Entry 6RMV (X-ray diffraction, 1.94 A resolution); this record covers chains A and B of the 3 polymer chains in the assembly.

[Chain A]
Name: Guanine nucleotide-binding protein G(I)/G(S)/G(T) subunit beta-1
Organism: Mus musculus
UniProtKB: P62874 (GBB1_MOUSE); residue numbers follow UniProt; this construct covers 1-340
Amino-acid sequence (340 residues; row label = number of the first residue in the row):
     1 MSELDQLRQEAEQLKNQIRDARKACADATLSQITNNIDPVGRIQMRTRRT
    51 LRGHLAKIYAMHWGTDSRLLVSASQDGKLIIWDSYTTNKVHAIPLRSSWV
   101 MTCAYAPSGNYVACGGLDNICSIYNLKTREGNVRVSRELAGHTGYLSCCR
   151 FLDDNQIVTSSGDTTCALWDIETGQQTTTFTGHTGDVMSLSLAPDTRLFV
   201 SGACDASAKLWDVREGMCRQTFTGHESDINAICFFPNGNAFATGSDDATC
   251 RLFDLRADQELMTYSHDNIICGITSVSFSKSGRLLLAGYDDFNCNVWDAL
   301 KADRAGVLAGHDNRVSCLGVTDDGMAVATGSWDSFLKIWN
Unresolved in the structure: 1-3
Reported in the primary citation:
  - mutagenesis - L55A, K78A, K89A: unchanged signaling in response to TRPM3
  - mutagenesis - I80A: abolished signaling in response to TRPM3
  - mutagenesis - L55A, K78A, K89A, S98T, N119A, T143A, D186A: unchanged signaling with Transient receptor potential cation channel, subfamily M, member 3
  - mutagenesis - I80A: abolished signaling with Transient receptor potential cation channel, subfamily M, member 3
  - mutagenesis - K57A: decreased signaling with Transient receptor potential cation channel, subfamily M, member 3
  - mutagenesis - Y145A: decreased expression

[Chain B]
Name: Guanine nucleotide-binding protein G(I)/G(S)/G(O) subunit gamma-2
Organism: Mus musculus
UniProtKB: P63213 (GBG2_MOUSE); numbering as in UniProt (aligned over 1-71)
Amino-acid sequence (74 residues; numbered -2 to 71; the number before each row is that of its first residue; numbers below 1 keep their minus sign (Gly-2 is residue -2)):
    -2 GSGMASNNTASIAQARKLVEQLKMEANIDRIKVSKAAADLMAYCEAHAKE
    48 DPLLTPVPASENPFREKKFFSAIL
Unresolved in the structure: -2 to 6, 69-71
Differences from the reference sequence: expression tag (-2 to 0); engineered mutation Ser68 (Cys in P63213)
UniProt features mapped onto this chain:
  - modified residue: Ala2 (N-acetylalanine)

[Chain A / chain B interface]
Contacting residue pairs - 89 pairs, chain A then chain B:
  Asp5(A) - Ile9(B)
  Leu7(A) - Ile9(B)
  Leu7(A) - Ala12(B)  hydrophobic
  Leu7(A) - Arg13(B)
  Leu7(A) - Val16(B)
  Glu10(A) - Val16(B)
  Glu10(A) - Lys20(B)
  Ala11(A) - Leu15(B)  hydrophobic
  Ala11(A) - Leu19(B)
  Leu14(A) - Val16(B)
  Leu14(A) - Leu19(B)  hydrophobic
  Lys15(A) - Leu19(B)
  Ile18(A) - Leu19(B)
  Ile18(A) - Ala23(B)  hydrophobic
  Ile18(A) - Arg27(B)
  Ala21(A) - Arg27(B)
  Arg22(A) - Arg27(B)
  Cys25(A) - Arg27(B)
  Cys25(A) - Ile28(B)  hydrogen bond (side chain-backbone)
  Cys25(A) - Lys29(B)
  Cys25(A) - Val30(B)  hydrogen bond (backbone-backbone)
  Ala26(A) - Val30(B)  hydrophobic
  Asp27(A) - Lys29(B)
  Asp27(A) - Val30(B)
  Asp27(A) - Ser31(B)  hydrogen bond
  Ala28(A) - Val30(B)
  Ala28(A) - Ser31(B)
  Leu30(A) - Ala34(B)  hydrophobic
  Ile33(A) - Ala34(B)  hydrophobic
  Ile33(A) - Met38(B)
  Thr34(A) - Met38(B)
  Ile37(A) - Met38(B)  hydrophobic
  Ile37(A) - Glu42(B)
  Val40(A) - Leu51(B)  hydrophobic
  Ile43(A) - Leu50(B)
  Arg48(A) - Glu63(B)
  Arg49(A) - Phe61(B)  hydrogen bond (side chain-backbone)
  Arg49(A) - Arg62(B)  hydrogen bond (side chain-backbone)
  Arg49(A) - Glu63(B)  salt bridge
  Ser84(A) - Phe61(B)
  Tyr85(A) - Pro60(B)
  Tyr85(A) - Phe61(B)  hydrophobic
  Met217(A) - Met21(B)  hydrophobic
  Cys218(A) - Gln18(B)  hydrogen bond (backbone-side chain)
  Arg219(A) - Glu22(B)
  Gln220(A) - Ile25(B)
  Thr221(A) - Glu22(B)  hydrogen bond
  Phe235(A) - Leu37(B)  hydrophobic
  Phe235(A) - Tyr40(B)  hydrophobic
  Phe235(A) - Cys41(B)  hydrophobic
  Pro236(A) - Tyr40(B)
  Asn237(A) - Tyr40(B)
  Asp254(A) - Ala33(B)
  Arg256(A) - Arg27(B)
  Arg256(A) - Ile28(B)  hydrogen bond (backbone-backbone)
  Arg256(A) - Lys32(B)
  Arg256(A) - Asp36(B)  salt bridge
  Ala257(A) - Ile28(B)
  Asp258(A) - Ile25(B)
  Asp258(A) - Arg27(B)  salt bridge
  Gln259(A) - Val30(B)
  Leu261(A) - Val30(B)  hydrophobic
  Leu261(A) - Leu37(B)  hydrophobic
  Ser279(A) - Asp48(B)  hydrogen bond
  Lys280(A) - Glu47(B)
  Lys280(A) - Asp48(B)
  Ser281(A) - Tyr40(B)
  Ser281(A) - Cys41(B)
  Ser281(A) - His44(B)
  Ser281(A) - Asp48(B)  hydrogen bond
  Gly282(A) - Cys41(B)
  Arg283(A) - Cys41(B)
  Arg283(A) - Leu51(B)
  Leu284(A) - Leu50(B)
  Leu300(A) - Cys41(B)  hydrophobic
  Asp323(A) - Pro49(B)
  Gly324(A) - Pro49(B)
  Gly324(A) - Leu50(B)
  Met325(A) - Pro49(B)  hydrophobic
  Met325(A) - Leu50(B)
  Met325(A) - Val54(B)  hydrophobic
  Met325(A) - Asn59(B)
  Met325(A) - Pro60(B)
  Ala326(A) - Phe61(B)  hydrophobic
  Val327(A) - Leu50(B)  hydrophobic
  Ile338(A) - Phe61(B)  hydrophobic
  Asn340(A) - Leu50(B)
  Asn340(A) - Asn59(B)  hydrogen bond
  Asn340(A) - Phe61(B)
Interface residues without a listed pair, chain A (60 interface residues in all): Gln17, Met45, Trp63, Ser67, Lys209, Ala240, Leu252, Val320, Trp339
Interface residues without a listed pair, chain B (42 interface residues in all): Asp26, Ala35, Ala45, Glu58

[Overview]
Chain A and chain B form an interface of 60 and 42 residues respectively; the contacts include 11 hydrogen
bonds and 3 salt bridges. Polar contacts include Arg49(A)-Glu63(B), Arg256(A)-Asp36(B) and Asp258(A)-Arg27(B).
The paper reports that I80A of chain A abolishes signaling in response to TRPM3; I80A of chain A abolishes
signaling with Transient receptor potential cation channel, subfamily M, member 3; 10 substitutions were
tested in all.
Here chain A is Guanine nucleotide-binding protein G(I)/G(S)/G(T) subunit beta-1 and chain B is Guanine
nucleotide-binding protein G(I)/G(S)/G(O) subunit gamma-2, both from Mus musculus. Entry 6RMV (The crystal
structure of a TRP channel peptide bound to a G protein beta gamma heterodimer) was determined by X-ray
diffraction.
